PDB entry 7CNW | X-ray diffraction, 1.90 A resolution | chains C and D of the 4 polymer chains in the assembly

Chain C:
Name: Phosphatidylserine decarboxylase beta chain
From: Escherichia coli K-12
Notes: EC 4.1.1.65
UniProtKB: A0A6D2XQZ0 (A0A6D2XQZ0_ECOLI); residues 1-253 here = UniProt positions 1-253
Sequence (253 residues; row label = number of the first residue in the row):
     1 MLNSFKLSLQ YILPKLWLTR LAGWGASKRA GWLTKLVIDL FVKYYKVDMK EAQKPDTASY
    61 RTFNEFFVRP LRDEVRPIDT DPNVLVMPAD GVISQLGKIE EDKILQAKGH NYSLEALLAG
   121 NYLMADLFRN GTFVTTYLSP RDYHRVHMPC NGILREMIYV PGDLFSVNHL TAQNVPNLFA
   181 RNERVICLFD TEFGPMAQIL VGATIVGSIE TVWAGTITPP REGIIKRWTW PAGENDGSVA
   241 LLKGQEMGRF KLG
Unresolved in the structure: 1-3
What the authors report for this chain:
  - mutagenesis - S166A: unchanged catalytic activity
  - mutagenesis - Y137F, Y137F/S166A: decreased catalytic activity
  - mutagenesis - H144A, H144N: abolished catalytic activity
  - mutagenesis - H144A, H144N: abolished binding to 10PS or 14PS
  - mutagenesis - H144A, H144N: decreased binding to 8PE
  - catalytic residues: Asp90, Asp142, His144
  - mutagenesis - D90A, D90N: unchanged catalytic activity on PS decarboxylation

Chain D:
Name: Phosphatidylserine decarboxylase alpha chain
From: Escherichia coli K-12
Notes: EC 4.1.1.65
UniProtKB: A0A6D2XQZ0 (A0A6D2XQZ0_ECOLI); residues 254-287 here = UniProt positions 254-287
Sequence (42 residues; numbered 254 to 295; the number before each row is that of its first residue):
   254 XTVINLFAPG KVNLVEQLES LSVTKIGQPL AVSTGHHHHH HG
Unresolved in the structure: 288-295
Differences from the reference sequence: modified residue (254); expression tag (288-295)
Modified positions: PYR (pyruvic acid) at position 254

Chain C / chain D interface:
Contacting residue pairs (112):
  Arg76(C) with Lys278(D); Ile279(D)
  Pro77(C) with Gly280(D)
  Ile78(C) with Gly280(D)
  Asp79(C) with Gly280(D), hydrogen bond (backbone-backbone); Pro282(D)
  Asn83(C) with Val285(D); Ser286(D), hydrogen bond (backbone-backbone)
  Val84(C) with Pro282(D), hydrophobic; Ala284(D)
  Leu85(C) with Phe260(D), hydrophobic; Pro282(D); Leu283(D), hydrogen bond (backbone-backbone); Ala284(D), hydrogen bond (backbone-backbone)
  Val86(C) with Gly280(D); Gln281(D); Leu283(D)
  Met87(C) with Leu271(D), hydrophobic; Thr277(D); Lys278(D), hydrogen bond (side chain-backbone); Ile279(D); Gly280(D), hydrogen bond (backbone-backbone); Gln281(D), hydrogen bond (backbone-backbone); Pro282(D); Leu283(D)
  Pro88(C) with Asn258(D); Ile279(D); Leu283(D)
  Ala89(C) with Thr277(D), hydrogen bond (backbone-side chain); Ile279(D), hydrophobic
  Asp90(C) with Thr277(D); Lys278(D); Ile279(D), hydrogen bond (side chain-backbone)
  Gly91(C) with Val276(D); Thr277(D), hydrogen bond (backbone-side chain)
  Val92(C) with Ser275(D); Thr277(D)
  Ile93(C) with Glu272(D); Ser273(D); Leu274(D), hydrogen bond (backbone-backbone); Ser275(D), hydrogen bond (backbone-backbone); Thr277(D)
  Ser94(C) with Ser273(D), hydrogen bond (backbone-side chain)
  Gln95(C) with Ser273(D)
  Leu96(C) with Leu267(D), hydrophobic; Leu271(D), hydrophobic; Glu272(D)
  Gly97(C) with Leu267(D)
  Ile99(C) with Leu259(D), hydrophobic
  Tyr112(C) with Ile257(D)
  Leu114(C) with Leu259(D), hydrophobic
  Leu117(C) with Ile257(D), hydrophobic
  Leu127(C) with Ala261(D); Pro262(D)
  Phe128(C) with Leu259(D); Phe260(D); Ala261(D)
  Arg129(C) with Pro262(D)
  Asn130(C) with Pro262(D)
  Gly131(C) with Phe260(D); Ala261(D); Pro262(D)
  Thr132(C) with Asn258(D); Leu259(D); Phe260(D), hydrogen bond (backbone-backbone); Leu267(D)
  Phe133(C) with Asn258(D); Leu259(D), hydrophobic
  Val134(C) with Val256(D); Ile257(D); Asn258(D), hydrogen bond (backbone-backbone); Leu267(D), hydrophobic
  Thr135(C) with Thr255(D); Val256(D); Ile257(D)
  Thr136(C) with Thr255(D); Val256(D), hydrogen bond (backbone-backbone); Thr277(D)
  Tyr137(C) with PYR_254(D)
  Leu138(C) with PYR_254(D), hydrogen bond (backbone-backbone); Val256(D), hydrophobic
  Tyr143(C) with Ile279(D), hydrophobic
  Val146(C) with Val256(D), hydrophobic
  His147(C) with Ile279(D)
  Pro149(C) with Asn258(D)
  Val167(C) with Thr255(D)
  His169(C) with Leu274(D)
  Phe179(C) with Thr255(D); Ile257(D), hydrophobic
  Phe193(C) with Lys264(D); Ser286(D)
  Pro195(C) with Ala261(D)
  Met196(C) with Asn258(D); Leu259(D); Phe260(D), hydrophobic
  Ala197(C) with Ile257(D); Asn258(D); Leu259(D), hydrogen bond (backbone-backbone)
  Gln198(C) with Val256(D); Ile257(D); Asn258(D), hydrogen bond
  Ile199(C) with Thr255(D); Val256(D); Ile257(D), hydrogen bond (backbone-backbone); Leu259(D), hydrophobic
  Leu200(C) with Thr255(D)
  Val201(C) with PYR_254(D); Thr255(D), hydrogen bond (backbone-backbone)
  Ala203(C) with PYR_254(D)
  Val206(C) with PYR_254(D)
  Phe250(C) with PYR_254(D); Thr255(D)
Other interface residues (no listed pair), chain C (57 interface residues in all): Ile104, Leu118, His144, Arg145
Other interface residues (no listed pair), chain D (28 interface residues in all): Val265

In short:
Chain C and chain D form an interface of 57 and 28 residues respectively; the contacts include 21 hydrogen
bonds. Polar pairs include Met87(C)-Lys278(D), Ala89(C)-Thr277(D) and Asp90(C)-Ile279(D). From the paper:
catalytic residues Asp90(C), Asp142(C) and His144(C); Y137F and Y137F/S166A of chain C reduce catalytic
activity; 7 substitutions were tested in all.
Here chain C is Phosphatidylserine decarboxylase beta chain and chain D is Phosphatidylserine decarboxylase
alpha chain, both from Escherichia coli K-12. Entry 7CNW (Crystal structure of Apo PSD from E. coli (1.90 A))
was determined by X-ray diffraction, deposited together with 7CNX, 7CNY and 7CNZ.
